Entry 9L0F (electron microscopy, 4.10 A resolution (low resolution: residue-level contacts below are approximate; hydrogen-bond / salt-bridge calls are withheld)); this record covers chains G and I of the 6 polymer chains in the assembly.

Chain G (and I):
Molecule: Putative major tail protein
Organism: Escherichia phage T1
Notes: chain I of this document is another copy of the same molecule, construct and numbering; everything in this record applies to it too
UniProt: Q6XQC7 (Q6XQC7_BPT1); residue numbers follow UniProt; this construct covers 1-222
Sequence (222 residues; row label = number of the first residue in the row):
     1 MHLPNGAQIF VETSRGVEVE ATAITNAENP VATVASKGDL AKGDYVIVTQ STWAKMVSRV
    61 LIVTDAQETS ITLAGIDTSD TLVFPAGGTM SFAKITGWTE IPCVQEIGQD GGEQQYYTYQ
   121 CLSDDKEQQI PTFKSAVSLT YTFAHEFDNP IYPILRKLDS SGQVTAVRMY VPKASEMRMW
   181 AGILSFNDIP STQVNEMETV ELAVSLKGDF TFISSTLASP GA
Not modelled in the structure: 1, 219-222

Chain G / chain I interface:
Residue-residue contacts (24; chain G residue first):
  Phe-133(G) with Asp-125(I)
  Lys-134(G) with Lys-126(I)
  His-145(G) with His-2(I); Glu-176(I); Phe-212(I)
  Phe-147(G) with Glu-176(I); Phe-212(I); Ile-213(I); Ser-214(I)
  Asp-159(G) with Lys-134(I)
  Asp-188(G) with Phe-212(I)
  Ile-189(G) with Gln-109(I); Val-137(I); Leu-206(I); Phe-210(I)
  Thr-192(G) with Ile-107(I)
  Gln-193(G) with Pro-4(I)
  Val-194(G) with Asn-5(I)
  Asn-195(G) with Asn-5(I)
  Glu-196(G) with Leu-3(I); Pro-4(I)
  Glu-198(G) with His-2(I); Arg-178(I)
  Ser-205(G) with Tyr-116(I)
Also at the interface, not in a pair above, chain G (17 interface residues in all): Asn-187, Pro-190, Met-197
Also at the interface, not in a pair above, chain I (21 interface residues in all): Glu-127, Ala-174, Asp-209

In short:
Chain G and chain I form an interface of 17 and 21 residues respectively.
Chain G and chain I are both Putative major tail protein (Escherichia phage T1); the structure, Structure of
flexible tail tube of bacteriophage T1, was determined by electron microscopy, deposited together with 9KZJ,
9L01, 9L0E and 9L9P.
